Entry 8EUJ (electron microscopy, 3.36 A resolution); this record covers chains E and J of the 10 polymer chains in the assembly.

Chain E:
Name: Histone H3.2
Reference sequence: A0A310TTQ1 (A0A310TTQ1_XENLA); numbering as in UniProt (aligned over 1-136)
Chain sequence (136 residues; numbered 1 to 136; the number before each row is that of its first residue):
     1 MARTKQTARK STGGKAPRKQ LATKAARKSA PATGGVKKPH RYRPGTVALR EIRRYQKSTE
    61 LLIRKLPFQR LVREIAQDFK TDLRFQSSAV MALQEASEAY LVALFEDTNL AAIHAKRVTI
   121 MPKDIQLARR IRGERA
Not modelled in the structure: 1-40
Construct notes: conflict Ala111 (Cys in A0A310TTQ1)

Chain J:
Molecule: 227-nt DNA strand
Sequence (227 nucleotides; row label = number of the first residue in the row; numbers below 1 keep their minus sign (DT-153 is residue -153)):
  -153 TCGGTACCCG GGGATCCTCT AGAGTGGGAG CTCGGAACAC TATCCGACTG GCACCGGCAA
   -93 GGTCGCTGTT CAATACATGC ACAGGATGTA TATATCTGAC ACGTGCCTGG AGACTAGGGA
   -33 GTAATCCCCT TGGCGGTTAA AACGCGGGGG ACAGCGCGTA CGTGCGTTTA AGCGGTGCTA
    27 GAGCTGTCTA CGACCAATTG AGCGGCCTCG GCACCGGGAT TCTCCAG
Not modelled in the structure: -153 to -73, 73

How chain E and chain J interact:
Pairs across the interface - 23 pairs, chain E then chain J:
  Tyr42(E) with DT-67(J), phosphate contact; DG-66(J), sugar contact; DG10(J), phosphate contact
  Pro44(E) with DG8(J), phosphate contact; DT9(J), phosphate contact
  Gly45(E) with DG8(J), phosphate contact; DT9(J), hydrogen bond to the phosphate
  Thr46(E) with DT9(J), phosphate contact
  Val47(E) with DT9(J), phosphate contact
  Ala48(E) with DT9(J), phosphate contact
  Arg50(E) with DT-65(J), phosphate contact
  Arg54(E) with DT-65(J), salt bridge to the phosphate
  Arg64(E) with DA17(J), phosphate contact; DG18(J), salt bridge to the phosphate
  Lys65(E) with DG18(J), hydrogen bond to the phosphate; DC19(J), salt bridge to the phosphate
  Leu66(E) with DA17(J), phosphate contact; DG18(J), hydrogen bond to the phosphate
  Pro67(E) with DA17(J), phosphate contact; DG18(J), phosphate contact
  Arg70(E) with DA17(J), salt bridge to the phosphate
  Arg84(E) with DG27(J), sugar contact; DA28(J), salt bridge to the phosphate
Interface residues without a listed pair, chain E (15 interface residues in all): Arg43

Overview:
15 residues of chain E and 11 residues of chain J are in contact; the contacts include 3 hydrogen bonds and 5
salt bridges. Polar contacts include Gly45(E)-DT9(J), Lys65(E)-DG18(J) and Leu66(E)-DG18(J).
Chain E is Histone H3.2 and chain J is a 227-nt DNA strand; the structure, Class2 of the INO80-Nucleosome
complex, was determined by electron microscopy, deposited together with 8ETS, 8ETT, 8ETU, 8ETV, 8ETW, 8EU9,
8EUE and 8EUF.
